PDB entry 6L1P | X-ray diffraction, 1.23 A resolution | chain B

Chain B:
Protein: PHD finger protein 20-like protein 1
Organism: Homo sapiens
UniProt: A8MW92 (P20L1_HUMAN); residues 5-70 here = UniProt positions 5-70
Sequence (70 residues; numbered 1 to 70; the number before each row is that of its first residue):
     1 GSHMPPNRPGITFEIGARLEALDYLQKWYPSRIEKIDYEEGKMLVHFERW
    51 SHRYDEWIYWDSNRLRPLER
Disordered / not traced: 1
Sequence notes: expression tag (1-4)
Ligand contacts: E3X (4-(1-methyl-3,6-dihydro-2H-pyridin-4-yl)phenol): Asp23, Tyr24, Leu25, Tyr29, Phe47, Trp50, Tyr54
From the paper describing this entry:
  - binding site for E3X: Asp23, Trp50, Tyr54
  - mutagenesis - W50A, Y54A: abolished binding to E3X
  - mutagenesis - Y24A, Y24L: unchanged binding to E3X
  - mutagenesis - Y24W (Kd 1.5 mM), Y24W/Y29W, Y29W: decreased binding to E3X
  - mutagenesis - R49G, R49W (1.4 fold): increased binding to E3X

Summary:
Bound to chain B: compound E3X. The paper reports a binding site for E3X at Asp23, Trp50 and Tyr54; Y24W,
Y24W/Y29W and Y29W reduce binding to E3X; 9 substitutions were tested in all.
Chain B is PHD finger protein 20-like protein 1 (Homo sapiens); the structure, Crystal structure of PHF20L1 in
complex with Hit 1, was determined by X-ray diffraction together with 6L0X, 6L10, 6L1C, 6L1F and 6L1I from the
same study.
